6B47 - chains L and M of the 11 polymer chains in the assembly; structure by electron microscopy, 3.20 A resolution.

[Chain L]
Molecule: CRISPR-associated endonuclease Cas6/Csy4
From: Pseudomonas aeruginosa (strain UCBPP-PA14)
Notes: EC 3.1.-.-
UniProt: Q02MM2 (CAS6_PSEAB); residue numbers follow UniProt; this construct covers 1-187
Sequence (189 residues; each row starts with the number of its first residue; numbers below 1 keep their minus sign (Met-1 is residue -1)):
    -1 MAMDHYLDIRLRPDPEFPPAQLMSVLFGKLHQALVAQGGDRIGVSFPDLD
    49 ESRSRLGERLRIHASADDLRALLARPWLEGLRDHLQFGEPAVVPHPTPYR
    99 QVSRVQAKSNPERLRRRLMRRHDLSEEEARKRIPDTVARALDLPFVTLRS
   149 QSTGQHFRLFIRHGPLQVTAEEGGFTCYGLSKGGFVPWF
Sequence notes: initiating methionine (-1); expression tag (0)
Swiss-Prot annotation at these positions:
  - active site: His29 (Proton acceptor)
  - site: Ser148 (Substrate binding)
  - mutagenesis: His29 (H29A: No pre-crRNA cleavage, still binds crRNA. Does not support formation of the Csy ribonucleoprotein complex; H29D: Cleaves pre-crRNA 910-fold slower; H29K: Cleaves pre-crRNA 130-fold slower), Glu49 (E49A: No biofilm formation upon phage infection, no crRNA formed; E49K: Restores biofilm formation upon phage infection, crRNA forms), Arg102 (R102A: Loss of pre-crRNA cleavage, still binds crRNA), Gln104 (Q104A: No loss of pre-crRNA cleavage, still binds crRNA), Ser148 (S148A: Cleaves pre-crRNA 8300-fold slower; S148C: No pre-crRNA cleavage, still binds crRNA), Ser150 (S150A: Cleaves pre-crRNA 350-fold slower), Thr151 (T151A: Cleaves pre-crRNA 380-fold slower), Phe155 (F155A: Very little pre-crRNA cleavage, still binds crRNA), Tyr176 (Y176A: Cleaves pre-crRNA 130-fold slower; Y176F: Cleaves pre-crRNA 13-fold slower)

[Chain M]
Molecule: Pseudomonas aeruginosa strain SMC4485 CRISPR repeat sequence
From: Pseudomonas aeruginosa
Sequence (60 nucleotides; row label = number of the first residue in the row):
     1 CUAAGAAAUUCACGGCGGGCUUGAUGUCCGCGUCUACCUGGUUCACUGCC
    51 GUGUAGGCAG

[Interface between chain L and chain M]
Contacting residue pairs (81):
  Asp12(L) with G40(M), hydrogen bond to the base
  Pro13(L) with G40(M), hydrogen bond to the base
  Glu14(L) with G40(M), sugar contact
  Phe15(L) with G40(M), hydrogen bond to the base
  Pro16(L) with G40(M), base contact
  Ala18(L) with G41(M), sugar contact
  Gln19(L) with G41(M), hydrogen bond to the sugar; U42(M), phosphate contact
  Ser52(L) with A45(M), base contact
  Ser101(L) with G60(M), base contact
  Arg102(L) with G57(M), phosphate contact; C58(M), base contact; G60(M), hydrogen bond to the base
  Val103(L) with G56(M), phosphate contact; C58(M), hydrogen bond to the base
  Gln104(L) with A55(M), sugar contact; G56(M), hydrogen bond to the phosphate; C58(M), base contact
  Lys106(L) with G53(M), phosphate contact
  Ser107(L) with C46(M), phosphate contact
  Asn108(L) with C46(M), base contact
  Glu110(L) with U47(M), phosphate contact; G48(M), phosphate contact
  Arg111(L) with U47(M), hydrogen bond to the phosphate; G48(M), phosphate contact; C49(M), base contact
  Leu112(L) with C49(M), base contact; C50(M), phosphate contact; U52(M), sugar contact
  Arg113(L) with U52(M), sugar contact
  Arg115(L) with C49(M), phosphate contact
  Leu116(L) with U52(M), phosphate contact
  Met117(L) with U52(M), base contact
  Glu126(L) with U52(M), base contact
  Arg130(L) with U52(M), hydrogen bond to the sugar
  Arg137(L) with C46(M), phosphate contact
  Ala138(L) with A45(M), base contact; C46(M), phosphate contact
  Leu139(L) with A45(M), hydrogen bond to the base; U54(M), base contact
  Leu141(L) with A45(M), base contact
  Phe143(L) with A45(M), base contact
  Thr145(L) with U42(M), base contact
  Leu146(L) with U42(M), sugar contact
  Arg147(L) with U42(M), sugar contact
  Gln149(L) with A59(M), base contact; G60(M), phosphate contact
  Ser150(L) with G48(M), hydrogen bond to the base; A59(M), phosphate contact; G60(M), sugar contact
  Thr151(L) with U47(M), base contact; G48(M), base contact; A59(M), hydrogen bond to the base
  Gly152(L) with U47(M), hydrogen bond to the base; A59(M), base contact
  Gln153(L) with U47(M), hydrogen bond to the base
  His154(L) with U42(M), hydrogen bond to the sugar; C44(M), hydrogen bond to the phosphate
  Phe155(L) with U42(M), base contact; C46(M), base contact
  Arg156(L) with U42(M), base contact; C46(M), hydrogen bond to the base; G60(M), hydrogen bond to the base
  Leu157(L) with G60(M), base contact
  Phe158(L) with A45(M), sugar contact; C46(M), hydrogen bond to the base; G60(M), base contact
  Arg160(L) with U54(M), sugar contact; A55(M), sugar contact
  His161(L) with U54(M), hydrogen bond to the sugar; A55(M), phosphate contact
  Gly162(L) with U54(M), sugar contact; A55(M), phosphate contact
  Thr174(L) with G57(M), hydrogen bond to the phosphate
  Cys175(L) with C58(M), hydrogen bond to the phosphate
  Tyr176(L) with C58(M), hydrogen bond to the phosphate
  Lys180(L) with A55(M), sugar contact; G56(M), phosphate contact
  Gly181(L) with A55(M), phosphate contact; G56(M), phosphate contact
  Gly182(L) with G56(M), phosphate contact
Also at the interface, not in a pair above, chain L (58 interface residues in all): Glu49, Ala105, Arg119, His120, Ala136, Asp140, Phe173
Also at the interface, not in a pair above, chain M (20 interface residues in all): G51

[Overview]
58 residues of chain L and 20 residues of chain M are in contact, with 23 hydrogen bonds. Polar pairs include
Asp12(L)-G40(M), Pro13(L)-G40(M) and Phe15(L)-G40(M). UniProt lists active-site residue His29(L) and 9
mutagenesis sites on chain L.
Here chain L is CRISPR-associated endonuclease Cas6/Csy4 (Pseudomonas aeruginosa (strain UCBPP-PA14)) and
chain M is Pseudomonas aeruginosa strain SMC4485 CRISPR repeat sequence (Pseudomonas aeruginosa). Entry 6B47
(Cryo-EM structure of Type I-F CRISPR crRNA-guided Csy surveillance complex with bound anti-CRISPR protein
AcrF2) was determined by electron microscopy (same publication as 6B44, 6B45, 6B46 and 6B48).
